PDB entry 1LE9 | X-ray diffraction, 3.00 A resolution | chains D and B of the 4 polymer chains in the assembly

# Chain D
Molecule: 12-nt DNA strand
Sequence (12 nucleotides; each row starts with the number of its first residue):
   713 AAGGAAAGTC CC

# Chain B
Molecule: Nuclear factor nf-kappa-B P50 subunit
Organism: Mus musculus
Notes: fragment: p50 RHR
UniProtKB: P25799 (NFKB1_MOUSE); residue numbers follow UniProt; this construct covers 39-350
Sequence (313 residues; row label = number of the first residue in the row):
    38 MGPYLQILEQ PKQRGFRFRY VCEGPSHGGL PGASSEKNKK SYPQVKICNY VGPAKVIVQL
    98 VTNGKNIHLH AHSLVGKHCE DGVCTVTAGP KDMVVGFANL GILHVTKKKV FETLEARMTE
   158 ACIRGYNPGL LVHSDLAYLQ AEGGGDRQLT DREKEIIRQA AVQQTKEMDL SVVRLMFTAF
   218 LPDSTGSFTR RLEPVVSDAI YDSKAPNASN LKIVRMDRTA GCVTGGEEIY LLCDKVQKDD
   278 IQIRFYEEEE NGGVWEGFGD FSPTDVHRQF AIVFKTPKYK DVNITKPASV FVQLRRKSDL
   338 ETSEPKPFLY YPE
Not modelled in the structure: 38
Cystine bridges: Cys116-Cys121
Differences from the reference sequence: initiating methionine (38)
Curated features (UniProtKB/Swiss-Prot):
  - modified residue: Cys59 (S-nitrosocysteine), Ser335 (Phosphoserine)
  - lipidation: Cys59 (S-(15-deoxy-Delta12,14-prostaglandin J2-9-yl)cysteine)
  - cross-link: Lys323 (Glycyl lysine isopeptide (Lys-Gly) (interchain with G-Cter in SUMO2))

# How chain D and chain B interact
Contacting residue pairs - 22 pairs, chain D then chain B:
  DG716(D) with Lys275(B), phosphate contact; Arg305(B), salt bridge to the phosphate
  DA717(D) with Lys275(B), salt bridge to the phosphate; Arg305(B), phosphate contact; Gln306(B), sugar contact
  DA718(D) with Pro243(B), phosphate contact; Lys272(B), salt bridge to the phosphate; Gln274(B), phosphate contact; Gln306(B), hydrogen bond to the phosphate
  DA719(D) with Tyr57(B), sugar contact; Lys241(B), base contact
  DG720(D) with Tyr57(B), hydrogen bond to the phosphate; His141(B), salt bridge to the phosphate; Thr143(B), hydrogen bond to the phosphate; Lys144(B), hydrogen bond to the phosphate; Lys241(B), hydrogen bond to the base
  DT721(D) with Tyr57(B), base contact; Cys59(B), hydrogen bond to the phosphate; Glu60(B), base contact; Lys241(B), base contact
  DC722(D) with Glu60(B), base contact
  DC724(D) with His64(B), base contact
Also at the interface, not in a pair above, chain D (9 interface residues in all): DC723
Also at the interface, not in a pair above, chain B (16 interface residues in all): Arg54, Val142

# Overview
The interface between chain D and chain B involves 9 residues on one side and 16 on the other, with 6 hydrogen
bonds and 4 salt bridges. Polar contacts include DG720(D)-Lys241(B), DA718(D)-Gln306(B) and DG720(D)-Tyr57(B).
Chain D is a 12-nt DNA strand and chain B is Nuclear factor nf-kappa-B P50 subunit (Mus musculus); the
structure, Crystal structure of a NF-kB heterodimer bound to the Ig/HIV-kB siti, was determined by X-ray
diffraction, deposited together with 1LE5.
